PDB entry 8GXW | electron microscopy, 2.70 A resolution | chains A and G of the 12 polymer chains in the assembly

Chain A:
Protein: V-type ATP synthase alpha chain
From: Thermus thermophilus HB8
Notes: EC 7.1.2.2
Reference sequence: Q56403 (VATA_THET8); residue numbers follow UniProt; this construct covers 1-578
Chain sequence (578 residues; row label = number of the first residue in the row):
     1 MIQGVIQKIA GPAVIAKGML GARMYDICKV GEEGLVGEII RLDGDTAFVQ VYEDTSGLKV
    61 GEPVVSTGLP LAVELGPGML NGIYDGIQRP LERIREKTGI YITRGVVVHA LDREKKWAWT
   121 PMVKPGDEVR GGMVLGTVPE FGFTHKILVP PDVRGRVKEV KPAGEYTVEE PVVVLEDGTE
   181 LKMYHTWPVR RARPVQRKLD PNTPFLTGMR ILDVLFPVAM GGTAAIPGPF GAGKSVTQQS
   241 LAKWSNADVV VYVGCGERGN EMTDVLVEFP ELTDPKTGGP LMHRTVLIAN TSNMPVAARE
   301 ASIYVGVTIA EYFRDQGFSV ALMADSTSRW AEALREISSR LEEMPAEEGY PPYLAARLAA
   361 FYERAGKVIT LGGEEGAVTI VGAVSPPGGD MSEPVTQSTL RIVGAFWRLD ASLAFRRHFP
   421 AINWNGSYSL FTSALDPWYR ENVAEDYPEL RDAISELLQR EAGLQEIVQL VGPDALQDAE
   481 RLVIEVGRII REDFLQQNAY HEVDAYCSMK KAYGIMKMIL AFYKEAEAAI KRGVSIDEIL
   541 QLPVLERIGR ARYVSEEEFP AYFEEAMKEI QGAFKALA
Differences from the reference sequence: conflict Ala232 (Ser in Q56403), Ser235 (Thr in Q56403)

Chain G:
Protein: V-type ATP synthase subunit D
From: Thermus thermophilus HB8
Reference sequence: O87880 (VATD_THET8); numbering as in UniProt (aligned over 1-223)
Chain sequence (223 residues; each row starts with the number of its first residue):
     1 MSQVSPTRMN LLQRRGQLRL AQKGVDLLKK KRDALVAEFF GLVREAMEAR KALDQAAKEA
    61 YAALLLAQAF DGPEVVAGAA LGVPPLEGVE AEVENVWGSK VPRLKATFPD GALLSPVGTP
   121 AYTLEASRAF RRYAEALIRV ANTETRLKKI GEEIKKTTRR VNALEQVVIP GIRAQIRFIQ
   181 QVLEQRERED TFRLKRIKGK IEAREAEEEG GRPNPQVEIG AGL
Disordered / not traced: 1-3, 210-223

Chain A / chain G interface:
Contacting residue pairs (16; chain A residue first):
  Glu342(A) - Lys200(G)  salt bridge
  Glu342(A) - Arg204(G)  salt bridge
  Met344(A) - Leu194(G)  hydrophobic
  Met344(A) - Lys198(G)
  Pro345(A) - Leu194(G)
  Pro345(A) - Ile197(G)
  Gly389(A) - Met9(G)
  Asp390(A) - Arg8(G)
  Asp390(A) - Met9(G)  hydrogen bond (side chain-backbone)
  Ser392(A) - Arg8(G)
  Glu466(A) - Leu20(G)
  Glu466(A) - Lys23(G)  salt bridge
  Ile467(A) - Leu27(G)  hydrophobic
  Leu470(A) - Gly24(G)
  Leu470(A) - Leu27(G)  hydrophobic
  Leu470(A) - Arg160(G)  hydrogen bond (backbone-side chain)
Also at the interface, not in a pair above, chain A (13 interface residues in all): Glu343, Met391, Gln469, Val471
Also at the interface, not in a pair above, chain G (16 interface residues in all): Thr7, Leu28, Leu164, Ile201

In short:
Chain A and chain G form an interface of 13 and 16 residues respectively, with 2 hydrogen bonds and 3 salt
bridges. Among the polar pairs are Glu342(A)-Lys200(G), Glu342(A)-Arg204(G) and Glu466(A)-Lys23(G).
Here chain A is V-type ATP synthase alpha chain and chain G is V-type ATP synthase subunit D, both from
Thermus thermophilus HB8. Entry 8GXW (2 ATP-bound V1EG of V/A-ATPase from Thermus thermophilus) was determined
by electron microscopy together with 8GXU, 8GXX, 8GXY and 8GXZ from the same study.
